Entry 8J4Y (X-ray diffraction, 3.02 A resolution); this record covers chains A and C of the 3 polymer chains in the assembly.

# Chain A (and C)
Molecule: Ribonucleoside-diphosphate reductase subunit beta nrdF2
Organism: Mycobacterium tuberculosis H37Rv
Notes: EC 1.17.4.1; chain C of this document is another copy of the same molecule, construct and numbering; everything in this record applies to it too
Reference sequence: P9WH71 (RIR2B_MYCTU); numbering as in UniProt (aligned over 2-324)
Sequence (324 residues; row label = number of the first residue in the row):
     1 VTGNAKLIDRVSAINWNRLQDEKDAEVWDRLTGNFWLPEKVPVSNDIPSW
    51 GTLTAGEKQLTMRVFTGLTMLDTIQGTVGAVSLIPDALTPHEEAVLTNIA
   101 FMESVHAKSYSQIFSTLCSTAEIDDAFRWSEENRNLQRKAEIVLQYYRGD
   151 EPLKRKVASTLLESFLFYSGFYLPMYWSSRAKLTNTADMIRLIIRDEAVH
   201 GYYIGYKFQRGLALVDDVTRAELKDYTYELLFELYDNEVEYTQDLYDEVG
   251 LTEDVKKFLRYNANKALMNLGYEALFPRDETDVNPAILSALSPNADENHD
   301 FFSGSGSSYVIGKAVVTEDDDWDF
Unresolved in the structure: 1-9, 293-324
Differences from the reference sequence: expression tag (1)
Metal / ion sites: Mn2+ site 1: D72, E103, H106, E197; Mn2+ site 2: E103, E163, E197, H200
Small-molecule neighbours: peroxide ion (PER): L31, N98, I99, M102, D196, H200
Reported in the primary citation:
  - conformationally variable residues (side-chain flip): R30
  - Mn2+ coordination: D72, E103, H106, E163, E197, H200

# How chain A and chain C interact
Residue-residue contacts (84; chain A residue first):
  R10(A) with E131(C), salt bridge; Q137(C), hydrogen bond
  V11(A) with M70(C); T73(C); I74(C), hydrophobic; E131(C); Q137(C); L144(C), hydrophobic; R148(C)
  S12(A) with M70(C); E131(C), hydrogen bond
  A13(A) with T66(C); T69(C); M70(C); T73(C); F127(C)
  I14(A) with T69(C); T73(C), hydrogen bond (backbone-side chain); A107(C), hydrophobic; S111(C); F127(C)
  N15(A) with F127(C)
  W16(A) with K108(C); S111(C), hydrogen bond (backbone-side chain)
  N17(A) with S111(C), hydrogen bond (side chain-backbone); S115(C)
  R18(A) with T120(C); D124(C), salt bridge
  W28(A) with F101(C), hydrophobic; V105(C), hydrophobic; K108(C)
  T32(A) with L37(C)
  F35(A) with F35(C), hydrophobic
  T66(A) with A13(C)
  T69(A) with A13(C); I14(C)
  M70(A) with S12(C); A13(C)
  T73(A) with V11(C); A13(C); I14(C), hydrogen bond (side chain-backbone)
  I74(A) with V11(C), hydrophobic
  G76(A) with T97(C)
  T77(A) with I84(C); E93(C)
  V81(A) with V81(C), hydrophobic; I84(C), hydrophobic
  I84(A) with T77(C); V81(C), hydrophobic
  E93(A) with T77(C), hydrogen bond
  A94(A) with S104(C)
  T97(A) with G76(C); A100(C); F101(C); S104(C), hydrogen bond
  N98(A) with F101(C)
  A100(A) with T97(C)
  F101(A) with W28(C), hydrophobic; T32(C); T97(C); N98(C); F101(C), hydrophobic
  S104(A) with A94(C); T97(C), hydrogen bond
  V105(A) with W28(C), hydrophobic
  A107(A) with I14(C), hydrophobic
  K108(A) with W16(C); W28(C)
  S111(A) with I14(C); N15(C); W16(C), hydrogen bond (side chain-backbone); N17(C), hydrogen bond (backbone-side chain)
  S115(A) with N17(C)
  T120(A) with R18(C)
  I123(A) with N17(C)
  D124(A) with R18(C), salt bridge
  F127(A) with A13(C); I14(C); N15(C)
  E131(A) with R10(C), salt bridge; S12(C)
  Q137(A) with R10(C); V11(C)
  L144(A) with V11(C), hydrophobic
Also at the interface, not in a pair above, chain A (43 interface residues in all): L37, F114, R148
Also at the interface, not in a pair above, chain C (43 interface residues in all): F114, I123

# Summary
Chain A and chain C each contribute 43 residues to their interface, with 11 hydrogen bonds and 4 salt bridges.
Among the polar pairs are R10(A)-E131(C), R18(A)-D124(C) and R10(A)-Q137(C). Bound to chain A: peroxide ion.
The paper reports Mn2+ coordination by D72(A), E103(A) and H106(A) among others; conformational variability at
R30(A).
Chain A and chain C are both Ribonucleoside-diphosphate reductase subunit beta nrdF2 (Mycobacterium
tuberculosis H37Rv); the structure, Structure of Mycobacterium tuberculosis NrdF2:NrdIcomplex (reduced), was
determined by X-ray diffraction together with 8J4V, 8J4W and 8J4X from the same study.
